Entry 3AJY (X-ray diffraction, 2.01 A resolution); this record covers chains A and C.

# Chain A
Name: Ancestral congerin Con-anc
Amino-acid sequence (135 residues; numbered 0 to 134; the number before each row is that of its first residue; numbering starts at 0):
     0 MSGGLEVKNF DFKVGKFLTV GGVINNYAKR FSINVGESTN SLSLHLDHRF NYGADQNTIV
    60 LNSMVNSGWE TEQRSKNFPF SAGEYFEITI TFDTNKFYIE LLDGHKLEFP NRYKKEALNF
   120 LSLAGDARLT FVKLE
Disordered / not traced: 0-1

# Chain C
Name: Ancestral congerin Con-anc
Amino-acid sequence (135 residues; row label = number of the first residue in the row):
   135 MSGGLEVKNF DFKVGKFLTV GGVINNYAKR FSINVGESTN SLSLHLDHRF NYGADQNTIV
   195 LNSMVNSGWE TEQRSKNFPF SAGEYFEITI TFDTNKFYIE LLDGHKLEFP NRYKKEALNF
   255 LSLAGDARLT FVKLE
Disordered / not traced: 135-136

# Interface between chain A and chain C
Pairs across the interface - 67 pairs, chain A then chain C:
  Gly-2(A) with Glu-140(C)
  Gly-3(A) with Glu-140(C); Val-141(C); Lys-142(C); Phe-144(C)
  Leu-4(A) with Leu-139(C); Glu-140(C); Val-141(C), hydrogen bond (backbone-backbone); Phe-144(C), hydrogen bond (backbone-backbone); Asn-253(C); Phe-254(C); Leu-255(C); Val-266(C), hydrophobic
  Glu-5(A) with Leu-139(C); Asn-253(C), hydrogen bond (backbone-backbone); Phe-254(C); Leu-255(C), hydrogen bond (backbone-backbone)
  Val-6(A) with Gly-138(C); Leu-139(C), hydrogen bond (backbone-backbone); Leu-255(C); Leu-263(C), hydrophobic
  Lys-7(A) with Gly-138(C), hydrogen bond (backbone-backbone); Thr-173(C), hydrogen bond; Phe-254(C); Leu-255(C), hydrogen bond (backbone-backbone); Ser-256(C)
  Asn-8(A) with Ser-256(C); Leu-257(C), hydrogen bond (side chain-backbone); Leu-263(C)
  Phe-9(A) with Gly-138(C), hydrogen bond (backbone-backbone); Leu-139(C), hydrogen bond (backbone-backbone); Leu-263(C); Thr-264(C); Phe-265(C); Val-266(C), hydrophobic
  Asp-10(A) with Gly-137(C)
  Thr-38(A) with Lys-142(C)
  Leu-117(A) with Leu-139(C)
  Asn-118(A) with Gly-137(C); Gly-138(C); Leu-139(C); Glu-140(C), hydrogen bond (backbone-backbone)
  Phe-119(A) with Leu-139(C); Glu-140(C); Lys-142(C)
  Leu-120(A) with Leu-139(C); Glu-140(C), hydrogen bond (backbone-backbone); Val-141(C); Lys-142(C), hydrogen bond (backbone-backbone)
  Ser-121(A) with Lys-142(C); Asn-143(C)
  Leu-122(A) with Asn-143(C), hydrogen bond (backbone-side chain)
  Leu-128(A) with Val-141(C), hydrophobic; Phe-144(C), hydrophobic
  Thr-129(A) with Phe-144(C); Lys-267(C); Leu-268(C), hydrogen bond (backbone-backbone); Glu-269(C)
  Phe-130(A) with Phe-265(C), hydrophobic; Val-266(C); Lys-267(C)
  Val-131(A) with Val-141(C), hydrophobic; Phe-144(C), hydrophobic; Phe-265(C); Val-266(C), hydrogen bond (backbone-backbone)
  Lys-132(A) with Thr-264(C)
  Leu-133(A) with Thr-264(C), hydrogen bond (backbone-backbone)
Interface residues without a listed pair, chain A (25 interface residues in all): Leu-17, Arg-127, Glu-134
Interface residues without a listed pair, chain C (22 interface residues in all): Leu-152

# Overview
The interface between chain A and chain C involves 25 residues on one side and 22 on the other, with 18
hydrogen bonds. Polar contacts include Lys-7(A)/Thr-173(C), Asn-8(A)/Leu-257(C) and Leu-122(A)/Asn-143(C).
Both chains are Ancestral congerin Con-anc. Entry 3AJY (Crystal Structure of Ancestral Congerin Con-anc) was
determined by X-ray diffraction together with 3AJZ and 3AK0 from the same study.
